5WCU - chains G and I of the 11 polymer chains in the assembly; structure by X-ray diffraction, 5.53 A resolution (low resolution: residue-level contacts below are approximate; hydrogen-bond / salt-bridge calls are withheld).

[Chain G]
Protein: Histone H2A
Organism: Drosophila melanogaster
UniProtKB: P84051 (H2A_DROME); residue numbers follow UniProt; this construct covers 15-118
Chain sequence (104 residues; each row starts with the number of its first residue):
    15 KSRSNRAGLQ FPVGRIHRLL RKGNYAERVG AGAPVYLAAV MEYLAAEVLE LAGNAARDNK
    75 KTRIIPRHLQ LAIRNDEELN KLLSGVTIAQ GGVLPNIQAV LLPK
Unresolved in the structure: 15
UniProt features mapped onto this chain:
  - modified residue: Lys36 (N6-succinyllysine), Gln104 (N5-methylglutamine)

[Chain I]
Molecule: 167-nt DNA strand
Sequence (167 nucleotides; row label = number of the first residue in the row):
     1 ATCGGCCGCC ATCGAGAATC CCGGTGCCGA GGCCGCTCAA TTGGTCGTAG ACAGCTCTAG
    61 CACCGCTTAA ACGCACGTAC GCGCTGTCCC CCGCGTTTTA ACCGCCAAGG GGATTACTCC
   121 CTAGTCTCCA GGCACGTGTC AGATATATAC ATCCGATGCA TGTAGAT
Unresolved in the structure: 165-167

[Interface between chain G and chain I]
Residue-residue contacts (14; chain G residue first):
  Arg29(G) with DG132(I); DC133(I)
  His31(G) with DA123(I)
  Arg35(G) with DA123(I)
  Glu41(G) with DA123(I)
  Arg42(G) with DT122(I); DA123(I)
  Val43(G) with DT122(I); DA123(I)
  Gly44(G) with DT122(I)
  Ala45(G) with DT122(I)
  Thr76(G) with DG142(I)
  Arg77(G) with DA141(I); DG142(I)
Also at the interface, not in a pair above, chain G (11 interface residues in all): Lys75
Also at the interface, not in a pair above, chain I (8 interface residues in all): DC121, DA143

[In short]
11 residues of chain G and 8 residues of chain I are in contact.
Chain G is Histone H2A (Drosophila melanogaster) and chain I is a 167-nt DNA strand; the structure, Crystal
structure of 167 bp nucleosome bound to the globular domain of linker histone H5, was determined by X-ray
diffraction.
